Entry 7N5Y (X-ray diffraction, 1.85 A resolution); this record covers chain A.

== Chain A ==
Molecule: Tyrosine-protein kinase BTK
From: Homo sapiens
Notes: EC 2.7.10.2
Reference sequence: Q06187 (BTK_HUMAN), isoform Q06187-2; residues 382-659 here correspond to UniProt positions 416-693 (UniProt number = residue number + 34)
Amino-acid sequence (283 residues; each row starts with the number of its first residue):
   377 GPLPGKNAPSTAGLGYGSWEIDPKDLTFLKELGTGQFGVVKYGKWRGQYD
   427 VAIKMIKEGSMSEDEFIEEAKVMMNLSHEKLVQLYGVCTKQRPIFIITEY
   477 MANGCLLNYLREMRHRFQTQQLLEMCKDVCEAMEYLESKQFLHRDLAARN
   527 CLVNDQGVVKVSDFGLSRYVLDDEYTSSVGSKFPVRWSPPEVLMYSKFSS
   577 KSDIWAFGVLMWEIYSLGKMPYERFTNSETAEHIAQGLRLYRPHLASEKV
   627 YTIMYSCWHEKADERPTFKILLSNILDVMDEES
Disordered / not traced: 377-388, 659
Covalently attached groups: compound 0CI linked to Cys-481
Construct notes: expression tag (377-381)
Residues lining bound ligands: 0CI (5-(1-{[(3S)-1-propanoylpyrrolidin-3-yl]oxy}isoquinolin-3-yl)-2,4-dihydro-3H-1,2,4-triazol-3-one): Leu-408, Gly-409, Thr-410, Gly-411, Val-416, Ala-428, Lys-430, Val-458, Thr-474, Glu-475, Tyr-476, Met-477, Ala-478, Gly-480, Arg-525, Leu-528

== In short ==
Covalently linked compound 0CI: at Cys-481.
Chain A is Tyrosine-protein kinase BTK (Homo sapiens); the structure, Fragment-Based Drug Design of a Novel,
Covalent Bruton's Tyrosine Kinase Inhibitor, was determined by X-ray diffraction together with 7N5O, 7N5R and
7N5X from the same study.
